PDB entry 3EOC | X-ray diffraction, 3.20 A resolution | chains A and B

# Chain A
Protein: Cell division protein kinase 2
Source organism: Homo sapiens
Notes: EC 2.7.11.22
UniProtKB: P24941 (CDK2_HUMAN); numbering as in UniProt (aligned over 1-298)
Amino-acid sequence (298 residues; each row starts with the number of its first residue):
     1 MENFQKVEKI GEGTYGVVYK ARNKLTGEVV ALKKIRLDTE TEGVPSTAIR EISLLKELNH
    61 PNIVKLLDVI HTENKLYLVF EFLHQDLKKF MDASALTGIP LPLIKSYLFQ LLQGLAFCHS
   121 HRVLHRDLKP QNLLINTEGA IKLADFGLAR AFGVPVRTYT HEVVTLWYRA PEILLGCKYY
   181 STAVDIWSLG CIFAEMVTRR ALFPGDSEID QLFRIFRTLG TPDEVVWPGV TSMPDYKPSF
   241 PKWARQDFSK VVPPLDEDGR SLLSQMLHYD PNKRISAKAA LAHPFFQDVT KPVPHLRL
Disordered / not traced: 38-40
Residues lining bound ligands: T2A (5-methyl-7-phenyl-N-(3,4,5-trimethoxyphenyl)imidazo[5,1-f][1,2,4]triazin-2-amine): Ile10, Gly11, Glu12, Val18, Ala31, Val64, Phe80, Glu81, Phe82, Leu83, His84, Gln85, Asp86, Lys89, Gln131, Leu134

# Chain B
Protein: Cyclin-A2
Source organism: Homo sapiens
Notes: fragment: Proteolytic fragment: Residues 173-432
UniProtKB: P20248 (CCNA2_HUMAN); residue numbers follow UniProt; this construct covers 173-432
Amino-acid sequence (260 residues; numbered 173 to 432; the number before each row is that of its first residue):
   173 NEVPDYHEDI HTYLREMEVK CKPKVGYMKK QPDITNSMRA ILVDWLVEVG EEYKLQNETL
   233 HLAVNYIDRF LSSMSVLRGK LQLVGTAAML LASKFEEIYP PEVAEFVYIT DDTYTKKQVL
   293 RMEHLVLKVL TFDLAAPTVN QFLTQYFLHQ QPANCKVESL AMFLGELSLI DADPYLKYLP
   353 SVIAGAAFHL ALYTVTGQSW PESLIRKTGY TLESLKPCLM DLHQTYLKAP QHAQQSIREK
   413 YKNSKYHGVS LLNPPETLNL
Disordered / not traced: 173-175

# How chain A and chain B interact
Pairs across the interface - 54 pairs, chain A then chain B:
  Thr41(A) with Lys288(B), hydrogen bond (backbone-side chain)
  Glu42(A) with Lys266(B), hydrogen bond (backbone-side chain); Glu274(B); Val275(B), hydrogen bond (side chain-backbone); Leu292(B)
  Gly43(A) with Lys266(B); Leu292(B); Glu295(B)
  Val44(A) with Lys266(B), hydrogen bond (backbone-side chain); Glu295(B), hydrogen bond (backbone-side chain); Leu299(B), hydrophobic
  Ser46(A) with Lys266(B); Pro272(B)
  Ile49(A) with Leu263(B), hydrophobic; Lys266(B); Leu306(B), hydrophobic
  Arg50(A) with Lys266(B); Phe267(B)
  Ile52(A) with Phe304(B), hydrophobic
  Ser53(A) with Phe304(B), hydrogen bond (side chain-backbone); Leu306(B), hydrogen bond (side chain-backbone); Ala307(B), hydrogen bond (side chain-backbone)
  Leu54(A) with Ala307(B), hydrophobic
  Lys56(A) with Thr303(B), hydrogen bond (side chain-backbone); Asp305(B), salt bridge
  Glu57(A) with Tyr185(B), hydrogen bond; Met189(B); Ala307(B)
  Val69(A) with Phe304(B), hydrophobic
  His71(A) with His296(B), hydrogen bond; Phe304(B)
  Thr72(A) with His296(B), hydrogen bond (backbone-side chain)
  His119(A) with Tyr178(B); Ile182(B)
  Ser120(A) with Asp181(B)
  His121(A) with Tyr185(B)
  Arg122(A) with Ile182(B); Tyr185(B); Leu186(B); Ala307(B), hydrogen bond (side chain-backbone); Gln313(B)
  Arg150(A) with Phe267(B), hydrogen bond (side chain-backbone); Glu268(B), hydrogen bond (side chain-backbone); Glu269(B), hydrogen bond (side chain-backbone); Ile270(B)
  Ala151(A) with Phe267(B), hydrophobic
  Phe152(A) with Ile182(B), hydrophobic
  Gly153(A) with Gln313(B); Thr316(B), hydrogen bond (backbone-side chain)
  Val154(A) with Glu268(B); Asn312(B); Thr316(B)
  Arg157(A) with Ile270(B)
  Ser276(A) with Asp177(B)
Other interface residues (no listed pair), chain A (32 interface residues in all): Leu37, Leu76, Thr158, Tyr159, Asn272, Lys278
Other interface residues (no listed pair), chain B (33 interface residues in all): Pro176, Glu230, Lys300, Gln317

# Summary
32 residues of chain A and 33 residues of chain B are in contact, with 17 hydrogen bonds and 1 salt bridge.
Among the polar pairs are Lys56(A)-Asp305(B), Thr41(A)-Lys288(B) and Glu42(A)-Lys266(B). Chain A binds
compound T2A.
Chain A is Cell division protein kinase 2 and chain B is Cyclin-A2, both from Homo sapiens; the structure,
Cdk2/CyclinA complexed with a imidazo triazin-2-amine, was determined by X-ray diffraction.
